Entry 1JGV (X-ray diffraction, 1.85 A resolution); this record covers chains L and H.

== Chain L ==
Protein: Antibody Light Chain
Organism: Mus musculus
Notes: antibody fragment or engineered binder
Chain sequence (220 residues; numbered 1 to 214 plus 6 insertion-coded residues; the number before each row is that of its first residue; a row labelled like 27A-27E holds insertion residues (27A, then the next letters in order)):
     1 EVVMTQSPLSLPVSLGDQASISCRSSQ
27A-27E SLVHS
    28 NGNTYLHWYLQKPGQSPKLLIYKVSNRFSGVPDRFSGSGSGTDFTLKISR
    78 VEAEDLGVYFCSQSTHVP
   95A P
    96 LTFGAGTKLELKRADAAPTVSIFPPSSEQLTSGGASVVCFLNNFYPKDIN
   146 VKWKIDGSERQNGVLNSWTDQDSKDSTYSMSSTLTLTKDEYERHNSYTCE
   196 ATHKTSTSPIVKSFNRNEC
Disulfides: Cys23-Cys88, Cys134-Cys194

== Chain H ==
Protein: Antibody Heavy Chain
Organism: Mus musculus
Notes: antibody fragment or engineered binder
Chain sequence (218 residues; row label = number of the first residue in the row; a row labelled like 82A-82C holds insertion residues (82A, then the next letters in order)):
     1 EVKLVESRGGLVKPGGSLQLSCAASGFTFSGYAMSWFRLTPEKRLEWVAS
    51 IYNGFRIHYLDSVKGRFTISSDYARNILYLQM
82A-82C STL
    83 RSEDTAMYYCSRGDAYSR
100A-100B YF
   101 DVWGAGTTVTVSAAKTTAPSVYPLAPVCGDTTGSSVTLGCLVKGYFPEPV
   151 TLTWNSGSLSSGVHTFPAVLQSDLYTLSSSVTVTSSTWPSQSITCNVAHP
   201 ASSTKVDKKIEPR
Disulfides: Cys22-Cys92, Cys140-Cys195

== How chain L and chain H interact ==
Pairs across the interface (74):
  His27D(L) - Arg100(H)
  Tyr32(L) - Tyr98(H)
  Tyr32(L) - Ser99(H)
  Tyr32(L) - Arg100(H)
  His34(L) - Ser99(H)
  His34(L) - Arg100(H)  hydrogen bond (side chain-backbone)
  Tyr36(L) - Tyr100A(H)
  Tyr36(L) - Phe100B(H)  hydrogen bond (side chain-backbone)
  Gln38(L) - Leu39(H)
  Gln38(L) - Tyr91(H)  hydrogen bond
  Ser43(L) - Tyr91(H)
  Ser43(L) - Trp103(H)
  Ser43(L) - Gly104(H)  hydrogen bond (side chain-backbone)
  Ser43(L) - Ala105(H)
  Ser43(L) - Gly106(H)
  Pro44(L) - Trp103(H)
  Leu46(L) - Tyr100A(H)  hydrophobic
  Leu46(L) - Phe100B(H)
  Tyr49(L) - Tyr100A(H)  hydrophobic
  Lys50(L) - Ser99(H)  hydrogen bond
  Phe55(L) - Tyr100A(H)
  Phe55(L) - Asp101(H)
  Ser91(L) - Arg100(H)  hydrogen bond (backbone-side chain)
  Thr92(L) - Arg100(H)
  Val94(L) - Arg100(H)
  Pro95(L) - Trp47(H)  hydrophobic
  Pro95(L) - His58(H)
  Pro95A(L) - Trp47(H)  hydrophobic
  Leu96(L) - Trp47(H)
  Leu96(L) - Phe100B(H)  hydrophobic
  Phe98(L) - Phe37(H)  hydrophobic
  Phe98(L) - Leu45(H)
  Ser116(L) - Thr137(H)
  Ile117(L) - Val127(H)
  Phe118(L) - Leu124(H)
  Phe118(L) - Ala125(H)
  Phe118(L) - Pro126(H)
  Phe118(L) - Thr137(H)
  Pro119(L) - Ala125(H)
  Pro119(L) - Val127(H)
  Ser121(L) - Tyr122(H)
  Ser121(L) - Pro123(H)
  Glu123(L) - Tyr122(H)
  Glu123(L) - Pro123(H)
  Glu123(L) - Lys208(H)  salt bridge
  Gln124(L) - Tyr122(H)
  Gln124(L) - Lys143(H)
  Ser127(L) - Tyr122(H)
  Ser131(L) - Leu141(H)
  Ser131(L) - Lys143(H)
  Phe135(L) - Leu124(H)  hydrophobic
  Phe135(L) - Phe166(H)  hydrophobic
  Phe135(L) - Ser178(H)
  Phe135(L) - Ser179(H)
  Phe135(L) - Ser180(H)
  Asn137(L) - His164(H)
  Asn137(L) - Phe166(H)
  Asn137(L) - Ser180(H)  hydrogen bond
  Asn138(L) - His164(H)  hydrogen bond
  Leu160(L) - Leu170(H)
  Leu160(L) - Gln171(H)
  Asn161(L) - Val169(H)
  Ser162(L) - Phe166(H)
  Ser162(L) - Pro167(H)  hydrogen bond (side chain-backbone)
  Trp163(L) - Pro167(H)
  Thr164(L) - Thr165(H)
  Thr164(L) - Phe166(H)
  Ser174(L) - His164(H)  hydrogen bond
  Ser174(L) - Phe166(H)
  Met175(L) - Phe166(H)
  Ser176(L) - Phe166(H)
  Ser176(L) - Ser178(H)  hydrogen bond
  Thr180(L) - Gln171(H)  hydrogen bond
  Lys207(L) - Asp130(H)  salt bridge
Interface residues without a listed pair, chain L (46 interface residues in all): Glu1, Gln42, Phe87, Val133, Asp167, Phe209
Interface residues without a listed pair, chain H (43 interface residues in all): Lys43, Glu46, Leu60, Asp61, Leu138, Gly139

== In short ==
The interface between chain L and chain H involves 46 residues on one side and 43 on the other; the contacts
include 12 hydrogen bonds and 2 salt bridges. Among the polar pairs are Glu123(L)-Lys208(H),
Lys207(L)-Asp130(H) and His34(L)-Arg100(H).
Chain L is Antibody Light Chain and chain H is Antibody Heavy Chain, both from Mus musculus; the structure,
Structural basis for disfavored elimination reaction in catalytic antibody 1D4, was determined by X-ray
diffraction, deposited together with 1JGU.
